Entry 1AIK (X-ray diffraction, 2.00 A resolution); this record covers chains N and C.

Chain N:
Protein: HIV-1 GP41 glycoprotein
Organism: HIV-1 M:B_HXB2R
Notes: fragment: protease-resistant core
Reference sequence: P04578 (ENV_HV1H2); residues 546-581 here correspond to UniProt positions 544-579 (UniProt number = residue number - 2)
Chain sequence (37 residues; numbered 545 to 581; the number before each row is that of its first residue):
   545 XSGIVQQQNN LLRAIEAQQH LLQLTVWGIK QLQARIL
Modified positions: ACE (acetyl group) at position 545

Chain C:
Protein: HIV-1 GP41 glycoprotein
Organism: HIV-1 M:B_HXB2R
Notes: fragment: protease-resistant core
Reference sequence: P04578 (ENV_HV1H2); residues 628-661 here correspond to UniProt positions 623-656 (UniProt number = residue number - 5)
Chain sequence (35 residues; numbered 627 to 661; the number before each row is that of its first residue):
   627 XWMEWDREIN NYTSLIHSLI EESQNQQEKN EQELL
Modified positions: ACE (acetyl group) at position 627

Interface between chain N and chain C:
Contacting residue pairs - 30 pairs, chain N then chain C:
  Gly547(N) - Gln652(C)
  Gly547(N) - Asn656(C)  hydrogen bond (backbone-side chain)
  Ile548(N) - Asn656(C)
  Gln550(N) - Gln652(C)
  Gln551(N) - Ser649(C)  hydrogen bond (side chain-backbone)
  Gln551(N) - Gln652(C)
  Gln551(N) - Gln653(C)  hydrogen bond
  Gln551(N) - Asn656(C)
  Asn554(N) - Glu648(C)
  Asn554(N) - Ser649(C)
  Arg557(N) - Leu645(C)
  Arg557(N) - Glu648(C)  salt bridge
  Ala558(N) - Leu645(C)
  Ala561(N) - Ile642(C)  hydrophobic
  Gln562(N) - Ile642(C)
  His564(N) - Tyr638(C)  hydrogen bond
  Leu565(N) - Ile635(C)
  Leu565(N) - Tyr638(C)  hydrophobic
  Leu565(N) - Thr639(C)
  Leu565(N) - Ile642(C)  hydrophobic
  Leu568(N) - Trp631(C)  hydrogen bond (backbone-side chain)
  Leu568(N) - Glu634(C)
  Leu568(N) - Ile635(C)  hydrophobic
  Leu568(N) - Tyr638(C)  hydrophobic
  Trp571(N) - ACE_627(C)
  Trp571(N) - Trp628(C)
  Trp571(N) - Trp631(C)
  Gly572(N) - Trp628(C)
  Gln575(N) - Trp628(C)
  Leu576(N) - Trp628(C)  hydrophobic
Other interface residues (no listed pair), chain N (19 interface residues in all): Leu555, Thr569, Arg579
Other interface residues (no listed pair), chain C (15 interface residues in all): Leu641
From the paper, about this interface:
  - interface residues, chain N: Leu565(N), Leu568(N), Thr569(N), Trp571(N), Gly572(N), Leu576(N)
  - interface residues, chain C: Trp631(C), Ile635(C)

Overview:
The interface between chain N and chain C involves 19 residues on one side and 15 on the other; the contacts
include 5 hydrogen bonds and 1 salt bridge. Polar contacts include Arg557(N)-Glu648(C), Gly547(N)-Asn656(C)
and Gln551(N)-Ser649(C). From the paper: interface residues Leu565(N), Leu568(N) and Trp631(C) among others.
Chain N is HIV-1 GP41 glycoprotein and chain C is HIV-1 GP41 glycoprotein, both from HIV-1 M:B_HXB2R; the
structure, HIV GP41 core structure, was determined by X-ray diffraction.
